7RJD - chains G and F of the 10 polymer chains in the assembly; structure by electron microscopy, 3.20 A resolution.

[Chain G]
Protein: Cytochrome b-c1 complex subunit 7
From: Candida albicans (strain SC5314 / ATCC MYA-2876)
Reference sequence: Q5ABS1 (Q5ABS1_CANAL); residue numbers follow UniProt; this construct covers 1-127
Sequence (127 residues; row label = number of the first residue in the row):
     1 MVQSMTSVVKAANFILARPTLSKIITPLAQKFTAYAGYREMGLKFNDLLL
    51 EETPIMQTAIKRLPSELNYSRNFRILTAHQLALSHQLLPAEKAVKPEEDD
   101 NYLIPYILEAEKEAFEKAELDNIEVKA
Unresolved in the structure: 1, 124-127

[Chain F]
Protein: Ubiquinol--cytochrome-c reductase subunit 8
From: Candida albicans (strain SC5314 / ATCC MYA-2876)
Reference sequence: A0A1D8PHA2 (A0A1D8PHA2_CANAL); residues 1-95 here = UniProt positions 1-95
Sequence (95 residues; each row starts with the number of its first residue):
     1 MAGAPHPHTYMGWWGSLGSPKQKYITQYTISPYAAKPLKGAAYNAVFNTF
    51 RRTKNQFLYVAIPFVVVWSIWTRARDYNEYLYTKEGREELERVNV
Unresolved in the structure: 1-8, 94-95

[Chain G / chain F interface]
Residue-residue contacts - 18 pairs, chain G then chain F:
  Y35(G) with Y59(F)
  E52(G) with Y10(F)
  T53(G) with Y10(F)
  P54(G) with Y10(F)
  N68(G) with P20(F)
  Y69(G) with K21(F); K23(F); Y24(F), hydrophobic
  N72(G) with P20(F); K21(F), hydrogen bond (side chain-backbone); Q22(F)
  F73(G) with I25(F), hydrophobic
  L76(G) with I25(F), hydrophobic
  H85(G) with N48(F), hydrogen bond (backbone-side chain); R51(F), hydrogen bond (backbone-side chain); R52(F)
  Q86(G) with R51(F)
  L87(G) with R51(F)
Also at the interface, not in a pair above, chain G (15 interface residues in all): Q57, I60, R71
Also at the interface, not in a pair above, chain F (12 interface residues in all): Q27

[In short]
15 residues of chain G and 12 residues of chain F are in contact; the contacts include 3 hydrogen bonds. Polar
contacts include N72(G)-K21(F), H85(G)-N48(F) and H85(G)-R51(F).
Chain G is Cytochrome b-c1 complex subunit 7 and chain F is Ubiquinol--cytochrome-c reductase subunit 8, both
from Candida albicans (strain SC5314 / ATCC MYA-2876); the structure, Complex III2 from Candida albicans,
inhibitor free, Rieske head domain in c position, was determined by electron microscopy, deposited together
with 7RJA, 7RJB, 7RJC and 7RJE.
